Entry 3NZX (X-ray diffraction, 2.70 A resolution); this record covers chains O and U of the 30 polymer chains in the assembly.

== Chain O ==
Protein: Proteasome component Y7
Organism: Saccharomyces cerevisiae
Notes: EC 3.4.25.1
Reference sequence: P23639 (PSA2_YEAST); the construct lacks a stretch of the UniProt sequence and is renumbered around it, so the offset changes along the chain: 4-102 = UniProt 1-99; 103-147 = UniProt 101-145; 148-200 = UniProt 147-199; 202-209 = UniProt 200-207; 2 more segments
Chain sequence (250 residues; each row starts with the number of its first residue; note: 1 number in that range is skipped by the numbering (no residue carries it; nothing is unmodelled there); a row labelled like 21A-21B holds insertion residues (21A, then the next letters in order)):
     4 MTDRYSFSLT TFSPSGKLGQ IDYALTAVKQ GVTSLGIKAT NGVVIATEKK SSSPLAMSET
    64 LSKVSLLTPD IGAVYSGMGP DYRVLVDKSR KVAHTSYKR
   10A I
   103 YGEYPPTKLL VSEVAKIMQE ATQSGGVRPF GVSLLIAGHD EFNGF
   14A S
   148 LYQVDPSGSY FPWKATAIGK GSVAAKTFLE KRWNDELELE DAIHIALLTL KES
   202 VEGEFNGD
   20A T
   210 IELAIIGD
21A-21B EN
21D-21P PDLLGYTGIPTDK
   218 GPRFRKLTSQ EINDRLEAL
Swiss-Prot annotation at these positions:
  - cross-link: Lys110 (Glycyl lysine isopeptide (Lys-Gly) (interchain with G-Cter in ubiquitin))

== Chain U ==
Protein: Proteasome component C7-alpha
Organism: Saccharomyces cerevisiae
Notes: EC 3.4.25.1
Reference sequence: P21243 (PSA6_YEAST); the construct lacks a stretch of the UniProt sequence and is renumbered around it, so the offset changes along the chain: -3 to 34 = UniProt 1-38; 35-143 = UniProt 40-148; 144-179 = UniProt 150-185; 186-218 = UniProt 199-231; 1 more segments
Chain sequence (252 residues; numbered -3 to 240 plus 14 insertion-coded residues; 6 numbers in that range are skipped by the numbering (no residue carries them; nothing is unmodelled there); the number before each row is that of its first residue; a row labelled like 17A-17E holds insertion residues (17A, then the next letters in order); numbers below 1 keep their minus sign (Met-3 is residue -3)):
    -3 MSGAAAASAA GYDRHITIFS PEGRLYQVEY AFKATNQT
   34A N
    35 INSLAVRGKD CTVVISQKKV PDKLLDPTTV SYIFCISRTI GMVVNGPIPD ARNAALRAKA
    95 EAAEFRYKYG YDMPCDVLAK RMANLSQIYT QRAYMRPLGV ILTFVSVDE
   14A E
   144 LGPSIYKTDP AGYYVGYKAT ATGPKQQEIT TNLENH
17A-17E FKKSK
18A-18D IDHI
   184 N
18G-18H EE
   18M S
   186 WEKVVEFAIT HMIDALGTEF SKNDLEVGVA TKD
   220 KFFTLSAENI EERLVAIAEQ D
Disordered / not traced: -3 to 5

== How chain O and chain U interact ==
Pairs across the interface (67):
  Asp6(O) - Arg126(U)  salt bridge
  Asp6(O) - Tyr128(U)
  Tyr8(O) - Ile12(U)
  Tyr8(O) - Ala127(U)
  Tyr8(O) - Tyr128(U)  hydrophobic
  Leu12(O) - Ile14(U)  hydrophobic
  Leu12(O) - Ala127(U)  hydrophobic
  Gln23(O) - Ile14(U)
  Gln23(O) - Phe15(U)  hydrogen bond (side chain-backbone)
  Tyr26(O) - Phe15(U)  hydrophobic
  Tyr26(O) - Ser16(U)
  Tyr26(O) - Pro17(U)  hydrophobic
  Tyr26(O) - Gly19(U)
  Ala27(O) - Phe15(U)  hydrophobic
  Thr29(O) - Pro17(U)
  Thr29(O) - Glu18(U)
  Ala30(O) - Gly19(U)
  Pro57(O) - Lys161(U)
  Pro57(O) - Glu177(U)
  Leu58(O) - Phe17A(U)  hydrophobic
  Leu58(O) - Tyr160(U)
  Leu58(O) - Lys161(U)  hydrogen bond (backbone-backbone)
  Leu58(O) - Ala162(U)
  Leu58(O) - Thr173(U)
  Leu58(O) - Leu176(U)  hydrophobic
  Leu58(O) - Glu177(U)
  Ala59(O) - Gly159(U)
  Ala59(O) - Tyr160(U)  hydrophobic
  Met60(O) - Arg41(U)
  Met60(O) - Val158(U)
  Met60(O) - Gly159(U)  hydrogen bond (backbone-backbone)
  Met60(O) - Tyr160(U)
  Met60(O) - Lys161(U)
  Thr63(O) - Tyr149(U)
  Thr63(O) - Val158(U)
  Thr63(O) - Gly159(U)  hydrogen bond (side chain-backbone)
  Leu64(O) - Tyr156(U)
  Leu64(O) - Val158(U)  hydrophobic
  Met81(O) - Phe15(U)  hydrophobic
  Met81(O) - Leu21(U)  hydrophobic
  Pro83(O) - Gln121(U)
  Pro83(O) - Ala154(U)
  Pro83(O) - Gly155(U)
  Pro83(O) - Tyr156(U)
  Asp84(O) - Gln121(U)
  Arg86(O) - Ala117(U)  hydrogen bond (side chain-backbone)
  Arg86(O) - Asn118(U)
  Arg86(O) - Gly155(U)  hydrogen bond (side chain-backbone)
  Arg86(O) - Tyr157(U)
  Val87(O) - Asn118(U)
  Val87(O) - Gln121(U)
  Asp90(O) - Lys114(U)  salt bridge
  Asp90(O) - Asn118(U)
  Gly127(O) - Arg126(U)
  Gly128(O) - Gln125(U)
  Gly128(O) - Arg126(U)
  Gly128(O) - Ala127(U)  hydrogen bond (backbone-backbone)
  Val129(O) - Gln125(U)
  Val129(O) - Arg126(U)
  Arg130(O) - Thr13(U)
  Arg130(O) - Phe15(U)
  Arg130(O) - Leu21(U)
  Arg130(O) - Thr124(U)  hydrogen bond (side chain-backbone)
  Arg130(O) - Gln125(U)  hydrogen bond (backbone-backbone)
  Pro131(O) - Phe15(U)
  Phe132(O) - Gln125(U)
  Gly133(O) - Phe15(U)
Other interface residues (no listed pair), chain O (33 interface residues in all): Met4, Thr5, Gln33, Ser55, Ser56, Ala123
Other interface residues (no listed pair), chain U (34 interface residues in all): Thr163

== Overview ==
33 residues of chain O face 34 of chain U across their interface; the contacts include 9 hydrogen bonds and 2
salt bridges. Among the polar pairs are Asp6(O)-Arg126(U), Asp90(O)-Lys114(U) and Gln23(O)-Phe15(U).
Chain O is Proteasome component Y7 and chain U is Proteasome component C7-alpha, both from Saccharomyces
cerevisiae; the structure, Crystal structure of the yeast 20S proteasome in complex with ligand 2c, was
determined by X-ray diffraction, deposited together with 3NZJ and 3NZW.
